Entry 3IJ2 (X-ray diffraction, 3.75 A resolution); this record covers chains A and B of the 4 polymer chains in the assembly.

== Chain A (and B) ==
Name: Beta-nerve growth factor
From: Mus musculus
Notes: chain B of this document is another copy of the same molecule, construct and numbering; everything in this record applies to it too
Reference sequence: P01139 (NGF_MOUSE); residues -102 to 120 here correspond to UniProt positions 129-351 (UniProt number = residue number + 231)
Sequence (230 residues; numbered -102 to 127; the number before each row is that of its first residue; numbers below 1 keep their minus sign (Glu-102 is residue -102)):
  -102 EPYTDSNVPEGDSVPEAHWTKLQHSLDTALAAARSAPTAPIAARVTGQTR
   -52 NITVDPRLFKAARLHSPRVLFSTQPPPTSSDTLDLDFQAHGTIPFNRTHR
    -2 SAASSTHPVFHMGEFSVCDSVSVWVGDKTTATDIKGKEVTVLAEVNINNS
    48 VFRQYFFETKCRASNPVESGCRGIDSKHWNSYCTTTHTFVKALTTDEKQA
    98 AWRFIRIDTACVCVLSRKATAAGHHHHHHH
Not modelled in the structure: -102 to 7, 118-127
Construct notes: engineered mutation Ala-72 (Arg159 in P01139), Ala-71 (Arg160 in P01139), Ala-42 (Lys189 in P01139), Ala-41 (Arg190 in P01139), Ala-1 (Lys230 in P01139), Ala0 (Arg231 in P01139), Ala118 (Arg349 in P01139), Ala119 (Arg350 in P01139); expression tag (121-127)
Disulfide bonds: Cys15-Cys80, Cys58-Cys108, Cys68-Cys110

== Interface between chain A and chain B ==
Residue-residue contacts - 35 pairs, chain A then chain B:
  His8(A) with Val111(B)
  Gly10(A) with Ser113(B)
  Glu11(A) with Tyr79(B), hydrogen bond; Val111(B); Leu112(B)
  Phe12(A) with Val111(B); Leu112(B), hydrogen bond (backbone-backbone)
  Val14(A) with Cys110(B); Leu112(B), hydrophobic
  Trp21(A) with Phe101(B), hydrophobic
  Arg69(A) with Leu112(B)
  Gly70(A) with Ile71(B); Asp72(B), hydrogen bond (backbone-backbone); Leu112(B)
  Ile71(A) with Gly70(B); Ile71(B), hydrophobic; Asp72(B)
  Asp72(A) with Gly70(B), hydrogen bond (backbone-backbone); Ile71(B); Asp72(B)
  Tyr79(A) with Glu11(B), hydrogen bond
  Thr85(A) with Thr106(B), hydrogen bond
  Val87(A) with Val87(B), hydrophobic
  Phe101(A) with Trp21(B), hydrophobic
  Thr106(A) with Thr85(B); Thr106(B), hydrogen bond
  Cys110(A) with Val14(B)
  Val111(A) with Glu11(B); Phe12(B)
  Leu112(A) with Glu11(B); Phe12(B), hydrogen bond (backbone-backbone); Val14(B), hydrophobic; Arg69(B); Gly70(B)
  Ser113(A) with Gly10(B)
Other interface residues (no listed pair), chain A (28 interface residues in all): Ser13, Phe54, Trp76, Thr83, Phe86, Ala107, Cys108, Val109, Arg114
Other interface residues (no listed pair), chain B (28 interface residues in all): Ser13, Ile31, Phe54, Trp76, Thr83, Phe86, Ala107, Cys108, Val109, Arg114

== In short ==
The chain A/chain B interface involves 28 residues from each chain, with 8 hydrogen bonds. Among the polar
pairs are Glu11(A)-Tyr79(B), Thr85(A)-Thr106(B) and Thr106(A)-Thr106(B).
Chain A and chain B are both Beta-nerve growth factor (Mus musculus); the structure, Ligand-receptor
structure, was determined by X-ray diffraction.
